Entry 2Q9L (X-ray diffraction, 2.20 A resolution); this record covers chains B and C of the 4 polymer chains in the assembly.

[Chain B (and C)]
Protein: Hypothetical protein
Organism: Vibrio sp. DAT722
Notes: EC 3.6.1.19; chain C of this document is another copy of the same molecule, construct and numbering; everything in this record applies to it too
Reference sequence: Q2F9Z1 (Q2F9Z1_9VIBR); residue numbers follow UniProt; this construct covers 1-94
Chain sequence (100 residues; numbered 1 to 100; the number before each row is that of its first residue):
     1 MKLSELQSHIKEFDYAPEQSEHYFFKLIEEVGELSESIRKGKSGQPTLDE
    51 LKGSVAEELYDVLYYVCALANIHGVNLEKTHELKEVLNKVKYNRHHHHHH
Unresolved in the structure: 91-100 (chain C: 1-11, 91-100)
Sequence notes: expression tag (95-100)
Metal / ion sites: Mg2+: E30, E33, E58, D61

[Interface between chain B and chain C]
Contacting residue pairs (6):
  E21(B) with E21(C); F25(C)
  F24(B) with F24(C), hydrophobic; F25(C), hydrophobic
  F25(B) with F24(C), hydrophobic
  I28(B) with I28(C), hydrophobic

[In short]
The chain B/chain C interface involves 4 residues from each chain. E30(B), E33(B), E58(B) and D61(B) form the
Mg2+ site.
Both chains are Hypothetical protein (Vibrio sp. DAT722). Entry 2Q9L (Crystal structure of iMazG from Vibrio
DAT 722: Ctag-iMazG (P43212)) was determined by X-ray diffraction together with 2Q5Z and 2Q73 from the same
study.
